PDB entry 2ZSV | X-ray diffraction, 1.80 A resolution | chains A and E of the 3 polymer chains in the assembly

[Chain A]
Name: H-2 class I histocompatibility antigen, K-B alpha chain
Source organism: Mus musculus
Notes: fragment: extracellular domain
UniProt: P01901 (HA1B_MOUSE); residues 1-278 here correspond to UniProt positions 22-299 (UniProt number = residue number + 21)
Sequence (278 residues; numbered 1 to 278; the number before each row is that of its first residue):
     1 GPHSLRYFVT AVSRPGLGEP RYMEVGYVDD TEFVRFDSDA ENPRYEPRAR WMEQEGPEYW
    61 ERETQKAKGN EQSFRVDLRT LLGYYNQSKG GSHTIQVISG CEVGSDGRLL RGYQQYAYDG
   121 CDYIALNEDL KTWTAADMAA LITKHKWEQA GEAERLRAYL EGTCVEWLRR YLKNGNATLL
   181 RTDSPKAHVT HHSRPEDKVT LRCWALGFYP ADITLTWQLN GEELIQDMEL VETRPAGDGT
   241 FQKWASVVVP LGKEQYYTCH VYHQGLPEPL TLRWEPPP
Unresolved in the structure: 177-180
Disulfides: C101-C164, C203-C259
Reported in the primary citation:
  - contacts within the chain: E152-R155 (salt bridge)

[Chain E]
Name: 8-mer peptide from spike glycoprotein
Sequence (8 residues; row label = number of the first residue in the row):
     1 RAQIFANI
Modified residues: A2 (alpha-aminobutyric acid; ABA)
Reported in the primary citation:
  - contacts within the chain: Q3-F5
  - mutagenesis - Q3Y (Tm change 10 degC): increased stability with H-2 class I histocompatibility antigen, K-B alpha chain (chain A)

[Chain A / chain E interface]
Residue-residue contacts (44; chain A residue first):
  L5(A) - R1(E)
  Y7(A) - R1(E)  hydrogen bond (side chain-backbone)
  Y7(A) - A2(E)
  V9(A) - F5(E)  hydrophobic
  E24(A) - A2(E)
  E63(A) - R1(E)  salt bridge
  E63(A) - A2(E)
  K66(A) - R1(E)
  K66(A) - A2(E)  hydrogen bond (side chain-backbone)
  K66(A) - I4(E)
  N70(A) - Q3(E)  hydrogen bond (side chain-backbone)
  N70(A) - I4(E)
  N70(A) - F5(E)  hydrogen bond (side chain-backbone)
  S73(A) - N7(E)  hydrogen bond (backbone-side chain)
  F74(A) - F5(E)  hydrophobic
  V76(A) - N7(E)
  D77(A) - N7(E)  hydrogen bond
  D77(A) - I8(E)  hydrogen bond (side chain-backbone)
  T80(A) - I8(E)
  L81(A) - I8(E)  hydrophobic
  Y84(A) - I8(E)  hydrogen bond (side chain-backbone)
  V97(A) - F5(E)  hydrophobic
  S99(A) - Q3(E)  hydrogen bond
  Q114(A) - Q3(E)  hydrogen bond
  Y116(A) - F5(E)
  Y116(A) - A6(E)
  Y116(A) - I8(E)  hydrophobic
  T143(A) - I8(E)  hydrogen bond (side chain-backbone)
  K146(A) - N7(E)
  K146(A) - I8(E)  hydrogen bond (side chain-backbone)
  W147(A) - A6(E)
  W147(A) - N7(E)  hydrogen bond (side chain-backbone)
  W147(A) - I8(E)  hydrophobic
  E152(A) - A6(E)
  R155(A) - I4(E)  hydrogen bond (side chain-backbone)
  R155(A) - F5(E)
  R155(A) - A6(E)
  L156(A) - Q3(E)
  Y159(A) - R1(E)  hydrogen bond (side chain-backbone)
  Y159(A) - A2(E)
  Y159(A) - Q3(E)
  T163(A) - R1(E)
  W167(A) - R1(E)
  Y171(A) - R1(E)  hydrogen bond (side chain-backbone)
Interface residues without a listed pair, chain A (30 interface residues in all): Y22, Y45
The authors on this interface:
  - specific contacts: S99(A)-Q3(E) (hydrogen bond), Q114(A)-Q3(E) (hydrogen bond), R155(A)-I4(E) (hydrogen bond), F5(E)-F74(A)
  - interface residues, chain A: F74(A), Y159(A)
  - interface residues, chain E: I8(E)

[In short]
The interface between chain A and chain E involves 30 residues on one side and 8 on the other; the contacts
include 16 hydrogen bonds and 1 salt bridge. Polar pairs include E63(A)-R1(E), Y7(A)-R1(E) and K66(A)-A2(E).
The authors report hydrogen bonds between S99(A) and Q3(E), Q114(A) and Q3(E) and R155(A) and I4(E); a contact
between F5(E) and F74(A). The paper reports that Q3Y of chain E increases stability with H-2 class I
histocompatibility antigen, K-B alpha chain (chain A); interface residues F74(A), Y159(A) and I8(E).
Chain A is H-2 class I histocompatibility antigen, K-B alpha chain (Mus musculus) and chain E is an 8-mer
peptide from spike glycoprotein; the structure, Crystal structure of H-2Kb in complex with JHMV epitope S598,
was determined by X-ray diffraction (same publication as 2ZSW).
